Entry 7LCH (electron microscopy, 2.35 A resolution); this record covers chains C and E of the 6 polymer chains in the assembly.

# Chain C (and E)
Molecule: Envelope protein E
Source organism: Usutu virus
Notes: chain E of this document is another copy of the same molecule, construct and numbering; everything in this record applies to it too
UniProtKB: Q5WPU4 (Q5WPU4_USUV); residues 1-500 here correspond to UniProt positions 294-793 (UniProt number = residue number + 293)
Sequence (500 residues; each row starts with the number of its first residue):
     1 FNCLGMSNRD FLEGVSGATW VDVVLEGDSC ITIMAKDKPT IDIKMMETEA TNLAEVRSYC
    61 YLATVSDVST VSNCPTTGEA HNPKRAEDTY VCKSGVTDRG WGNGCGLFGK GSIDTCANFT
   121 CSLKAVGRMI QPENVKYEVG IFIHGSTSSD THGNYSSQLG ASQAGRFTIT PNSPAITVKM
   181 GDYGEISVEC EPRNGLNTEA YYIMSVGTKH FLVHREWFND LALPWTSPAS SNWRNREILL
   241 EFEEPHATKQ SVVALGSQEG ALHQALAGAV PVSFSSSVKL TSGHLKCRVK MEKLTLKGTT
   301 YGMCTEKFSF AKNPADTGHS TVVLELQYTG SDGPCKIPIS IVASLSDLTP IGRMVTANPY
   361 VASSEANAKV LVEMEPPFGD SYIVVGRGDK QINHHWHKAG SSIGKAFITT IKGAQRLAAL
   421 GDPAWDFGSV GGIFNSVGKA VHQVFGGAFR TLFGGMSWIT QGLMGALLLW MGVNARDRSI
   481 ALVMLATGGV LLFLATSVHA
Disordered / not traced: 14-17, 500 (chain E: 15-17, 500)
Disulfide bonds: Cys3-Cys30, Cys60-Cys121, Cys92-Cys116, Cys190-Cys287, Cys304-Cys335
Glycans and other covalent adducts: N-acetylglucosamine (NAG) linked to Asn118, Asn154

# How chain C and chain E interact
Pairs across the interface (48; chain C residue first):
  Leu4(C) with Phe108(E), hydrophobic
  Gly5(C) with Asp98(E); Phe108(E)
  Met6(C) with Asp98(E)
  Ser7(C) with Asp98(E), hydrogen bond (backbone-side chain); Lys110(E)
  Asp98(C) with Ser7(E), hydrogen bond
  Trp101(C) with Ser149(E); Lys312(E); Asn313(E); Ala315(E), hydrophobic; Val323(E), hydrophobic; Leu324(E), hydrophobic
  Phe108(C) with Gly5(E); Asp316(E); Thr317(E); Val323(E), hydrophobic
  Lys110(C) with Ser7(E)
  Ser149(C) with Trp101(E)
  Lys209(C) with Val253(E); Ala254(E), hydrogen bond (side chain-backbone)
  Val253(C) with Lys209(E)
  Ala254(C) with Lys209(E)
  Leu255(C) with His263(E); Gln264(E)
  Gly256(C) with Glu259(E); Gly260(E); His263(E), hydrogen bond (backbone-side chain)
  Ser257(C) with Ser257(E); Gly260(E), hydrogen bond (backbone-backbone)
  Gln258(C) with Gly260(E)
  Glu259(C) with Gly256(E)
  Gly260(C) with Gly256(E); Ser257(E), hydrogen bond (backbone-backbone); Gln258(E)
  His263(C) with Leu255(E); Gly256(E), hydrogen bond (side chain-backbone)
  Gln264(C) with Leu255(E)
  Lys312(C) with Trp101(E)
  Asn313(C) with Trp101(E)
  Ala315(C) with Trp101(E), hydrophobic
  Asp316(C) with Phe108(E)
  Thr317(C) with Phe108(E)
  Val323(C) with Trp101(E); Phe108(E), hydrophobic
  Leu324(C) with Trp101(E), hydrophobic
  Glu325(C) with Trp101(E)
  Leu371(C) with Trp101(E), hydrophobic
Also at the interface, not in a pair above, chain C (33 interface residues in all): Cys105, Gly106, Leu107, Ala261
Also at the interface, not in a pair above, chain E (31 interface residues in all): Leu4, Gly106, Leu107, Ala261, Glu325, Leu371

# In short
33 residues of chain C and 31 residues of chain E are in contact; the contacts include 7 hydrogen bonds. Among
the polar pairs are Ser7(C)-Asp98(E), Lys209(C)-Ala254(E) and Gly256(C)-His263(E).
Chain C and chain E are both Envelope protein E (Usutu virus); the structure, The mature Usutu SAAR-1776,
Model B, was determined by electron microscopy together with 7LCG from the same study.
